4EBC - chains A and T of the 3 polymer chains in the assembly; structure by X-ray diffraction, 2.90 A resolution.

[Chain A]
Name: DNA polymerase iota
From: Homo sapiens
Notes: EC 2.7.7.7
UniProt: Q9UNA4 (POLI_HUMAN); residues 1-420 here correspond to UniProt positions 26-445 (UniProt number = residue number + 25)
Sequence (420 residues; row label = number of the first residue in the row):
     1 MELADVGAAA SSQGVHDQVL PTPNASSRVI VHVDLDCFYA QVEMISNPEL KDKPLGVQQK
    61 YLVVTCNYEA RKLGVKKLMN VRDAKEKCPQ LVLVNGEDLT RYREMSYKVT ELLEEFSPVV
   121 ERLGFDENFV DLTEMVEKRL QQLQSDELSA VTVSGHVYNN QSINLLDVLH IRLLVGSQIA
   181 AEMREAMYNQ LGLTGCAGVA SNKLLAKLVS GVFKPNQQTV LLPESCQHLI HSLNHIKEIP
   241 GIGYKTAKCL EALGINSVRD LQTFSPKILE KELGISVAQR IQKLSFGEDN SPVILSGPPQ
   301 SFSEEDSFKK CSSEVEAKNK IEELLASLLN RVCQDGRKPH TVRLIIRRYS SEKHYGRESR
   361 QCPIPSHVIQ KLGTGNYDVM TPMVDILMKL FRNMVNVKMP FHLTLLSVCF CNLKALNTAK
Disordered / not traced: 1-25, 336, 350-355, 372-377, 415-420
Bound ions: Ca2+ site 1: Asp34, Leu35, Asp126 (together with 0OH); Ca2+ site 2: Asp34, Glu127 (together with 0OH); Ca2+ site 3 near Lys237 (its only coordinating residue here)
Small-molecule neighbours: 0OH (North-methanocarba-2'-deoxyadenosine triphosphate): Asp34, Leu35, Asp36, Cys37, Phe38, Tyr39, Gln59, Val64, Thr65, Tyr68, Arg71, Lys77, Leu78, Phe125, Asp126, Glu127, Lys214
UniProt features mapped onto this chain:
  - active site: Glu127 (Proton acceptor)
  - binding site (Mg(2+)): Asp34, Leu35, Asp126
  - binding site (Mn(2+)): Asp34, Leu35, Asp126
  - binding site (a 2'-deoxyribonucleoside 5'-triphosphate): Tyr39, Arg71
Reported in the primary citation:
  - binding site for the 9-nt DNA strand (chain T): Tyr61

[Chain T]
Molecule: 9-nt DNA strand
Sequence (9 nucleotides; row label = number of the first residue in the row):
     3 CTGGGTCCT

[Interface between chain A and chain T]
Residue-residue contacts - 29 pairs, chain A then chain T:
  Gln59(A) with DT4(T), sugar contact; DG5(T), sugar contact
  Lys60(A) with DT4(T), phosphate contact; DG5(T), salt bridge to the phosphate
  Tyr61(A) with DC3(T), hydrogen bond to the sugar; DT4(T), hydrogen bond to the phosphate
  Leu62(A) with DC3(T), base contact; DT4(T), sugar contact
  Leu78(A) with DT4(T), base contact
  Glu97(A) with DG5(T), sugar contact
  Leu99(A) with DG5(T), phosphate contact; DG6(T), phosphate contact
  Pro299(A) with DT8(T), phosphate contact
  Gln300(A) with DT8(T), hydrogen bond to the phosphate; DC9(T), phosphate contact
  Ser301(A) with DG7(T), sugar contact; DT8(T), hydrogen bond to the phosphate
  Phe302(A) with DG7(T), phosphate contact
  Ser303(A) with DG6(T), sugar contact; DG7(T), hydrogen bond to the phosphate
  Glu304(A) with DG6(T), phosphate contact
  Glu305(A) with DG5(T), sugar contact; DG6(T), hydrogen bond to the phosphate
  Asp306(A) with DG5(T), phosphate contact
  Ser307(A) with DT4(T), hydrogen bond to the phosphate; DG5(T), hydrogen bond to the phosphate
  Arg331(A) with DG7(T), salt bridge to the phosphate
  Arg347(A) with DT4(T), salt bridge to the phosphate
  Arg357(A) with DT4(T), base contact
Interface residues without a listed pair, chain A (26 interface residues in all): Tyr39, Val64, Asn80, Arg103, Ser276, Thr404, Leu405
Interface residues without a listed pair, chain T (8 interface residues in all): DT11

[In short]
26 residues of chain A face 8 of chain T across their interface, with 8 hydrogen bonds and 3 salt bridges.
Among the polar pairs are Tyr61(A)-DC3(T), Tyr61(A)-DT4(T) and Gln300(A)-DT8(T). Ligands of chain A: compound
0OH. The paper reports a binding site for the 9-nt DNA strand (chain T) at Tyr61(A).
Here chain A is DNA polymerase iota (Homo sapiens) and chain T is a 9-nt DNA strand. Entry 4EBC
(Conformationally Restrained North-methanocarba-2'-deoxyadenosine Corrects the Error-Prone Nature of Human DNA
Polymerase Iota) was determined by X-ray diffraction (same publication as 4EBD and 4EBE).
